PDB entry 6XDB | X-ray diffraction, 2.45 A resolution | chain A

# Chain A
Name: Serine/threonine-protein kinase/endoribonuclease IRE1
From: Homo sapiens
Notes: EC 2.7.11.1, 3.1.26.-
UniProtKB: O75460 (ERN1_HUMAN); residues 547-977 here = UniProt positions 547-977
Chain sequence (434 residues; each row starts with the number of its first residue):
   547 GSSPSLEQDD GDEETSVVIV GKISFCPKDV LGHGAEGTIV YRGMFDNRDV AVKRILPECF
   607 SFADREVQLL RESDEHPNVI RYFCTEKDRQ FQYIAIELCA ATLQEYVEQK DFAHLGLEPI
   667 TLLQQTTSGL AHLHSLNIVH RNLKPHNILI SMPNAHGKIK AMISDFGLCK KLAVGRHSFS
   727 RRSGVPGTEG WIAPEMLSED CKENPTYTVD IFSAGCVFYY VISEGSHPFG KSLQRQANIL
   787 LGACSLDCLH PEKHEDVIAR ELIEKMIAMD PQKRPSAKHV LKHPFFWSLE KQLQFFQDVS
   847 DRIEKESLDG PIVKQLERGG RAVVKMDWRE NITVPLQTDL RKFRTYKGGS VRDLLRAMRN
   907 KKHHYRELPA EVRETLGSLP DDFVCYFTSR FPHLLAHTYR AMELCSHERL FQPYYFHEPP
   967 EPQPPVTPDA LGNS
Unresolved in the structure: 547-560, 965-980
Sequence notes: conflict N688 (Asp in O75460); expression tag (978-980)
Ligand contacts: G-6904 (N8S; 4-amino-N-(6-chloro-2-fluoro-3-{[(2-fluorophenyl)sulfonyl]amino}phenyl)-6-(1,3-dimethyl-1H-pyrazol-4-yl)quinazoline-8-carboxamide): L577, G578, H579, V586, A597, V598, K599, E612, V613, L616, I626, Y628, I640, I642, E643, L644, C645, A647, T648, E651, H692, L695, S710, D711, F712
Swiss-Prot annotation at these positions:
  - region: N906, K907 (Interacts with hydroxy-aryl-aldehyde inhibitors)
  - binding site (ATP): L577 to I585, K599, E643 to C645, K690 to N693, D711
  - site: Y892 (Interacts with hydroxy-aryl-aldehyde inhibitors)
  - modified residue: S724 (Phosphoserine), S729 (Phosphoserine), T973 (Phosphothreonine)
  - natural variant: R635 (R635W: In a gastric adenocarcinoma sample), S769 (S769F: In a glioblastoma multiforme sample), P830 (P830L: In an ovarian serous carcinoma sample)
  - mutagenesis: K599 (K599A: Loss of autophosphorylation and of endoribonuclease activity. Inhibition of growth arrest)

# Summary
Chain A binds G-6904. From UniProt: 18 ATP-binding residues and one mutagenesis site.
Chain A is Serine/threonine-protein kinase/endoribonuclease IRE1 (Homo sapiens); the structure, Crystal
structure of IRE1a in complex with G-6904, was determined by X-ray diffraction (same publication as 6XDD and
6XDF).
